Entry 7D7D (electron microscopy, 4.50 A resolution (low resolution: residue-level contacts below are approximate; hydrogen-bond / salt-bridge calls are withheld)); this record covers chains C and K of the 12 polymer chains in the assembly.

[Chain C]
Name: DNA-directed RNA polymerase subunit beta
From: Escherichia coli 1-392-07_S4_C3
Notes: EC 2.7.7.6
Reference sequence: A0A080FHH4 (A0A080FHH4_ECOLX); residue numbers follow UniProt; this construct covers 1-1342
Sequence (1342 residues; numbered 1 to 1342; the number before each row is that of its first residue):
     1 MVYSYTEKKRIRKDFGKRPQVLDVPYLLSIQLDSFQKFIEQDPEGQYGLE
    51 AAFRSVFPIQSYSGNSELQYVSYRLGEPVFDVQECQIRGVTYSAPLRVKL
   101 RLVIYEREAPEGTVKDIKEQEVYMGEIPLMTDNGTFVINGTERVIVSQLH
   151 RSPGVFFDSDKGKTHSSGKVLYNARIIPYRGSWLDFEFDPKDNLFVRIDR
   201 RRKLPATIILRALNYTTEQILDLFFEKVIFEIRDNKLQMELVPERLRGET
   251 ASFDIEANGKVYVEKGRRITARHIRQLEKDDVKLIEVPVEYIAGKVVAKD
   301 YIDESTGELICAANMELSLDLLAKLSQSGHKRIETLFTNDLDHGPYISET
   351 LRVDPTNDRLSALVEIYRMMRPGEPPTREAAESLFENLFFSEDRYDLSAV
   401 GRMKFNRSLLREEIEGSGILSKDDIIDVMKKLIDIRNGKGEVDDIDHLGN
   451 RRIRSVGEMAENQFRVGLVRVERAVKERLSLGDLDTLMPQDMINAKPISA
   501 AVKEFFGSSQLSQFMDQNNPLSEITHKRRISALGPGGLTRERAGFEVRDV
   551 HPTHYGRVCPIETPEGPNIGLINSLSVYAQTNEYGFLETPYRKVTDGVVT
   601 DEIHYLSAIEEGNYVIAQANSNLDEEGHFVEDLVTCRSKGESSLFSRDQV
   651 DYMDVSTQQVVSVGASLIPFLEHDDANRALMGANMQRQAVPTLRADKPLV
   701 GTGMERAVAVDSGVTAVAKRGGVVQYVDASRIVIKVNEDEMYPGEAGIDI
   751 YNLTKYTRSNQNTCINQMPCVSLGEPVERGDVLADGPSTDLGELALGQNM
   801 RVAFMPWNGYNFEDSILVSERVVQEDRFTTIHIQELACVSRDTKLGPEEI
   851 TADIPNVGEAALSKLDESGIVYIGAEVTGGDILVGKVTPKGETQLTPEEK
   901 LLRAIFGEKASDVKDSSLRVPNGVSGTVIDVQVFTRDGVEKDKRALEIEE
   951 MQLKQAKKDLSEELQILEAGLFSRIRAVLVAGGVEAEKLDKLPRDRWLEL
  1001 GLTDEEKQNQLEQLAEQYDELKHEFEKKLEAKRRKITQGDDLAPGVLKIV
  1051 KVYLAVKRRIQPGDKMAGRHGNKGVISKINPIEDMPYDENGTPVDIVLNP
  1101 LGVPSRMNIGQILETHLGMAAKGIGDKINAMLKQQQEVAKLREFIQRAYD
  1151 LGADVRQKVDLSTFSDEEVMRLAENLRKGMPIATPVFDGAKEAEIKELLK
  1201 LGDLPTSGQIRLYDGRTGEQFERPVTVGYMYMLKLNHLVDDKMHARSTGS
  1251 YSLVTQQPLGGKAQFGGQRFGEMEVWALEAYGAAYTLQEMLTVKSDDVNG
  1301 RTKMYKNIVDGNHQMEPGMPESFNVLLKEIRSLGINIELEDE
Not modelled in the structure: 1, 1342

[Chain K]
Name: RNA polymerase-associated protein Gp33
From: Enterobacteria phage T4
Reference sequence: P13338 (VG33_BPT4); residue numbers follow UniProt; this construct covers 1-112
Sequence (132 residues; numbered -19 to 112; the number before each row is that of its first residue; numbers below 1 keep their minus sign (Met-19 is residue -19)):
   -19 MGSSHHHHHHSSGLVPRGSHMTQFSLNDIRPVDETGLSEKELSIKKEKDE
    31 IAKLLDRQENGFIIEKMVEEFGMSYLEATTAFLEENSIPETQFAKFIPSG
    81 IIEKIQSEAIDENLLRPSVVRCEKTNTLDFLL
Not modelled in the structure: -19 to 31, 103-112
Differences from the reference sequence: initiating methionine (-19); expression tag (-18 to 0)
UniProt features mapped onto this chain:
  - region: Phe62 to Glu92 (Interaction with host RNAP), Asn106 to Leu112 (Involved in transcriptional enhancement)
What the authors report for this chain:
  - binding site for template strand (59-nt DNA): Lys75

[How chain C and chain K interact]
Residue-residue contacts - 31 pairs, chain C then chain K:
  Asp853(C) - Arg96(K)
  Asp853(C) - Pro97(K)
  Asp853(C) - Ser98(K)
  Ile854(C) - Arg96(K)
  Pro855(C) - Asn93(K)
  Pro855(C) - Leu94(K)
  Pro855(C) - Arg96(K)
  Asn856(C) - Asn93(K)
  Asn856(C) - Leu94(K)
  Val857(C) - Asn93(K)
  Glu859(C) - Asn93(K)
  Pro897(C) - Thr60(K)
  Glu898(C) - Glu57(K)
  Glu898(C) - Thr60(K)
  Lys900(C) - Glu70(K)
  Leu901(C) - Leu56(K)
  Leu901(C) - Thr59(K)
  Leu901(C) - Thr60(K)
  Leu901(C) - Ile85(K)
  Arg903(C) - Glu70(K)
  Ala904(C) - Glu70(K)
  Ile905(C) - Ile82(K)
  Ile905(C) - Ile85(K)
  Ile905(C) - Gln86(K)
  Phe906(C) - Gln86(K)
  Phe906(C) - Ala89(K)
  Glu908(C) - Glu70(K)
  Ala910(C) - Leu95(K)
  Ala910(C) - Arg96(K)
  Asp912(C) - Arg96(K)
  Val913(C) - Arg96(K)
Interface residues without a listed pair, chain C (20 interface residues in all): Gly858, Leu902
Interface residues without a listed pair, chain K (16 interface residues in all): Glu92
Interface features reported in the paper:
  - interface residues, chain C: Lys900(C), Leu901(C), Leu902(C), Ile905(C), Phe906(C)
  - interface residues, chain K: Glu70(K)

[Summary]
The interface between chain C and chain K involves 20 residues on one side and 16 on the other. From the
paper: a binding site for template strand (59-nt DNA) at Lys75(K); interface residues Lys900(C), Leu901(C) and
Glu70(K) among others.
Chain C is DNA-directed RNA polymerase subunit beta (Escherichia coli 1-392-07_S4_C3) and chain K is RNA
polymerase-associated protein Gp33 (Enterobacteria phage T4); the structure, CryoEM structure of
gp45-dependent transcription activation complex, was determined by electron microscopy, deposited together
with 7D7C.
